PDB entry 4JCV | X-ray diffraction, 3.34 A resolution | chains B and C of the 6 polymer chains in the assembly

Chain B (and C):
Name: Recombination protein RecR
Organism: Deinococcus radiodurans
Notes: chain C of this document is another copy of the same molecule, construct and numbering; everything in this record applies to it too
UniProt: Q9ZNA2 (RECR_DEIRA); residues 2-220 here = UniProt positions 2-220
Sequence (241 residues; each row starts with the number of its first residue; numbers below 1 keep their minus sign (Met-20 is residue -20)):
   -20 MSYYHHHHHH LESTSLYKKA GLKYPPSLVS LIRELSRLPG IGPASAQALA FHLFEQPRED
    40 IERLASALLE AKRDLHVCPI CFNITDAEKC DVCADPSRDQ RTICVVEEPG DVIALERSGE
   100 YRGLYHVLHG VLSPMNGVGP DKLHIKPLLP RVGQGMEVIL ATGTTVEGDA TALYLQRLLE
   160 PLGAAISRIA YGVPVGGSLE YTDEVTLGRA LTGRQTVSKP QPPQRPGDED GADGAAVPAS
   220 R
Disordered / not traced: -20 to 1, 198-220 (chain C: -20 to 8, 200-220)
Differences from the reference sequence: expression tag (-20 to 1); engineered mutation Ala23 (Lys in Q9ZNA2), Ala27 (Arg in Q9ZNA2)
Ion coordination: Zn2+: Cys57, Cys60, Cys69
Swiss-Prot annotation at these positions:
  - zinc finger: Cys57 to Cys72 (C4-type)

How chain B and chain C interact:
Pairs across the interface (114):
  Glu86(B) with Ser177(C)
  Gly89(B) with Glu179(C)
  Asp90(B) with Ser177(C); Leu178(C); Glu179(C), hydrogen bond (side chain-backbone)
  Ala93(B) with Leu178(C); Glu179(C); Leu186(C)
  Leu94(B) with Leu178(C), hydrophobic; Leu186(C); Leu190(C), hydrophobic
  Arg96(B) with Glu183(C), salt bridge
  Ser97(B) with Glu183(C); Gly187(C)
  Glu99(B) with Gly187(C); Thr191(C)
  Tyr100(B) with Leu190(C), hydrophobic
  Glu136(B) with Arg193(C), salt bridge
  Ile138(B) with Arg193(C)
  Ala140(B) with Leu178(C)
  Gly142(B) with Gly176(C)
  Thr143(B) with Val172(C); Pro173(C), hydrogen bond (side chain-backbone); Val174(C); Gly175(C), hydrogen bond (backbone-backbone); Gly176(C), hydrogen bond (backbone-backbone)
  Thr144(B) with Gly175(C)
  Gln155(B) with Val196(C); Ser197(C)
  Glu159(B) with Ser197(C), hydrogen bond
  Gly162(B) with Pro199(C)
  Ala163(B) with Ser197(C)
  Ala164(B) with Ser197(C)
  Ile165(B) with Thr195(C); Val196(C), hydrogen bond (backbone-backbone); Ser197(C), hydrogen bond (backbone-backbone)
  Ser166(B) with Arg193(C), hydrogen bond; Gln194(C); Thr195(C)
  Arg167(B) with Arg193(C); Gln194(C), hydrogen bond (backbone-backbone)
  Ile168(B) with Val172(C), hydrophobic; Ala189(C); Leu190(C), hydrophobic; Arg193(C)
  Ala169(B) with Tyr170(C); Gly171(C); Val172(C), hydrogen bond (backbone-backbone); Ala189(C), hydrogen bond (backbone-backbone); Gly192(C); Arg193(C)
  Tyr170(B) with Ala169(C); Val172(C)
  Gly171(B) with Ala169(C); Gly171(C); Val172(C), hydrogen bond (backbone-backbone); Pro173(C)
  Val172(B) with Thr143(C); Ala169(C), hydrogen bond (backbone-backbone); Tyr170(C); Gly171(C), hydrogen bond (backbone-backbone)
  Pro173(B) with Thr143(C), hydrogen bond (backbone-side chain); Gly171(C); Thr185(C)
  Val174(B) with Thr143(C); Val184(C), hydrophobic; Thr185(C), hydrogen bond (backbone-side chain); Arg188(C)
  Gly175(B) with Thr143(C), hydrogen bond (backbone-side chain); Thr144(C)
  Gly176(B) with Gly142(C); Thr143(C), hydrogen bond (backbone-side chain); Thr144(C)
  Ser177(B) with Glu86(C); Asp90(C), hydrogen bond
  Leu178(B) with Asp90(C); Leu94(C), hydrophobic; Ala140(C)
  Glu179(B) with Gly89(C); Asp90(C), hydrogen bond (backbone-side chain); Ala93(C)
  Glu183(B) with Ala93(C); Arg96(C), salt bridge; Ser97(C)
  Val184(B) with Val174(C), hydrophobic
  Thr185(B) with Pro173(C); Val174(C), hydrogen bond (side chain-backbone)
  Leu186(B) with Ala93(C)
  Gly187(B) with Ser97(C); Glu99(C)
  Ala189(B) with Ile168(C); Ala169(C), hydrogen bond (backbone-backbone)
  Leu190(B) with Leu94(C), hydrophobic; Glu99(C); Tyr100(C), hydrophobic
  Thr191(B) with Glu99(C)
  Gly192(B) with Ala169(C)
  Arg193(B) with Glu136(C), salt bridge; Ile138(C); Ser166(C), hydrogen bond; Arg167(C); Ile168(C); Ala169(C)
  Gln194(B) with Ser166(C); Arg167(C), hydrogen bond (backbone-backbone); Ala169(C); Gly192(C)
  Thr195(B) with Ile165(C); Ser166(C)
  Val196(B) with Gln155(C); Ile165(C), hydrogen bond (backbone-backbone)
  Ser197(B) with Glu159(C); Ala164(C); Ile165(C), hydrogen bond (backbone-backbone)
Other interface residues (no listed pair), chain B (52 interface residues in all): Val85, Asp182, Arg188
Other interface residues (no listed pair), chain C (52 interface residues in all): Val85, Thr141, Ala163

Overview:
The chain B/chain C interface involves 52 residues from each chain; the contacts include 26 hydrogen bonds and
4 salt bridges. Among the polar pairs are Arg96(B)-Glu183(C), Glu136(B)-Arg193(C) and Asp90(B)-Glu179(C).
Cys57(B), Cys60(B) and Cys69(B) coordinate Zn2+.
Chain B and chain C are both Recombination protein RecR (Deinococcus radiodurans); the structure, Crystal
structure of the RecOR complex in an open conformation, was determined by X-ray diffraction.
